PDB entry 6M22 | electron microscopy, 2.70 A resolution | chains A and B

== Chain A (and B) ==
Molecule: Solute carrier family 12 member 6
Organism: Homo sapiens
Notes: chain B of this document is another copy of the same molecule, construct and numbering; everything in this record applies to it too
Reference sequence: Q9UHW9 (S12A6_HUMAN), isoform Q9UHW9-2; residue numbers follow UniProt; this construct covers 1-1099
Sequence (1112 residues; each row starts with the number of its first residue; numbers below 1 keep their minus sign (Met-12 is residue -12)):
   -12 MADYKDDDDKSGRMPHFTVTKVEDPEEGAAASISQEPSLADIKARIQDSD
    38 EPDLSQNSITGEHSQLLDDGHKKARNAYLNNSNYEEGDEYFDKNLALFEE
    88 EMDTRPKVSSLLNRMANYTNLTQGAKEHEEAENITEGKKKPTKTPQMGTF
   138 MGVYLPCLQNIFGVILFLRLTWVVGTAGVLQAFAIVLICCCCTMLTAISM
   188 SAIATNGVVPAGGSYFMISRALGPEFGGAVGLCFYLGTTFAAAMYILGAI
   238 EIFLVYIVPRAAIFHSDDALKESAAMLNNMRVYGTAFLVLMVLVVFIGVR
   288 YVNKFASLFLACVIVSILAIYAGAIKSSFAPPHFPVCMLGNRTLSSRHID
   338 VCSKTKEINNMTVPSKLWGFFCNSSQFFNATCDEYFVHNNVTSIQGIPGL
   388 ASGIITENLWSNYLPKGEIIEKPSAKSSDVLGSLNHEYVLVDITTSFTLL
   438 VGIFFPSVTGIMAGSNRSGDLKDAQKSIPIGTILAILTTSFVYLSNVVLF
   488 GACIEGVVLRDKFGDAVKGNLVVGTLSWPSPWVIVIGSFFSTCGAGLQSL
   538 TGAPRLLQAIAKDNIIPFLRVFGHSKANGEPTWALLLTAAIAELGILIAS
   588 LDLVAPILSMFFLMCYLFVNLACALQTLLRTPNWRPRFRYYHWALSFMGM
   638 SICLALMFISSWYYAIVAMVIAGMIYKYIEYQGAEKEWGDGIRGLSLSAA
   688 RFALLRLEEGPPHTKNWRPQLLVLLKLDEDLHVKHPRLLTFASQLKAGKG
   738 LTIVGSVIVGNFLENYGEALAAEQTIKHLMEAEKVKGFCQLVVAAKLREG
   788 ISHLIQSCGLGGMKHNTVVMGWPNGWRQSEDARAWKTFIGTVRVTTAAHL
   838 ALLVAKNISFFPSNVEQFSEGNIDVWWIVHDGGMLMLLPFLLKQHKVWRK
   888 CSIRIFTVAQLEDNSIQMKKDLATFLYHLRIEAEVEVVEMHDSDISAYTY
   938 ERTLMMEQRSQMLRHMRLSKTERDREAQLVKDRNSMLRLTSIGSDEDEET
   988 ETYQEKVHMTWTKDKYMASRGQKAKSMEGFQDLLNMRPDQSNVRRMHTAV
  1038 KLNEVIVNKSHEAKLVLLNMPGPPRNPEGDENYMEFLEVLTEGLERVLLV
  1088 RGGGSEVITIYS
Not modelled in the structure: -12 to 104, 118-132, 933-1027
Differences from the reference sequence: initiating methionine (-12); expression tag (-11 to 0)
Disulfides: Cys324-Cys339
Covalently attached groups: N-acetylglucosamine (NAG) linked to Asn347, Asn360, Asn366, Asn377
Metal / ion sites: K+: Asn147, Ile148, Pro443, Ser444, Thr446
Residues lining bound ligands:
  - EZC (2-[[(2R)-2-butyl-6,7-bis(chloranyl)-2-cyclopentyl-1-oxidanylidene-3H-inden-5-yl]oxy]ethanoic acid), molecule 1: Leu615, Leu616, Arg617, Arg693
  - EZC, molecule 2: Lys664, Ile679, Leu682, Ser683
UniProt features mapped onto this chain:
  - modified residue: Ser981 (Phosphoserine)
Reported in the primary citation:
  - binding site for EZC: Arg617, Lys664
  - conformationally variable residues (side-chain flip): Arg617
  - specificity-determining residues: Phe441 (proposed by the authors, not directly observed)

== Interface between chain A and chain B ==
Residue-residue contacts - 104 pairs, chain A then chain B:
  Arg557(A) with Arg917(B)
  Pro619(A) with Lys773(B)
  Asn620(A) with Lys773(B)
  Phe645(A) with Trp649(B)
  Trp649(A) with Phe645(B); Trp649(B)
  Lys673(A) with Arg705(B); Ser1099(B)
  Glu674(A) with Arg705(B); Gln707(B); Lys736(B); Gly737(B), hydrogen bond (side chain-backbone)
  Trp675(A) with Gln707(B); Gly737(B); Leu738(B)
  Gly676(A) with Asn703(B); Arg705(B)
  Asp677(A) with Thr701(B)
  Arg680(A) with Leu694(B), hydrogen bond (side chain-backbone); Pro698(B); Pro699(B); Gly799(B)
  Ser683(A) with Ala690(B); Arg693(B), hydrogen bond; Leu694(B)
  Leu684(A) with Leu694(B), hydrophobic; Met800(B), hydrophobic
  Ala687(A) with Ala690(B)
  Arg688(A) with Gly735(B); Lys736(B); Gly737(B), hydrogen bond (side chain-backbone); Met800(B)
  Ala690(A) with Ser683(B); Ala687(B)
  Leu691(A) with Phe775(B), hydrophobic
  Leu692(A) with Lys773(B)
  Arg693(A) with Ser683(B), hydrogen bond
  Leu694(A) with Arg680(B), hydrogen bond (backbone-side chain); Ser683(B); Leu684(B), hydrophobic
  Glu695(A) with Phe775(B)
  Pro698(A) with Arg680(B)
  Pro699(A) with Arg680(B)
  Thr701(A) with Asp677(B)
  Asn703(A) with Gly676(B)
  Arg705(A) with Lys673(B); Glu674(B); Gly676(B)
  Gln707(A) with Glu674(B); Trp675(B)
  Gly735(A) with Arg688(B)
  Lys736(A) with Glu674(B); Arg688(B)
  Gly737(A) with Glu674(B), hydrogen bond (backbone-side chain); Trp675(B); Arg688(B), hydrogen bond (backbone-side chain)
  Leu738(A) with Trp675(B)
  Phe749(A) with Gln793(B); Val831(B)
  Leu750(A) with Arg830(B); Val831(B); Ala834(B), hydrophobic
  Tyr753(A) with Ala834(B)
  Lys773(A) with Pro619(B); Asn620(B); Leu692(B)
  Phe775(A) with Leu691(B), hydrophobic; Glu695(B); Leu797(B)
  Gln777(A) with Gln793(B); Ser794(B); Gly796(B)
  Val779(A) with His790(B); Gln793(B)
  Val780(A) with His790(B); Gln793(B)
  Ala781(A) with His790(B)
  Ala782(A) with Glu786(B)
  Glu786(A) with Ala782(B)
  His790(A) with Val779(B); Val780(B); Ala781(B); His790(B), hydrogen bond
  Gln793(A) with Phe749(B); Gln777(B); Val779(B); Val780(B)
  Ser794(A) with Gln777(B)
  Gly796(A) with Gln777(B); Leu797(B)
  Leu797(A) with Phe775(B); Gly796(B); Met800(B)
  Gly799(A) with Arg680(B)
  Met800(A) with Leu684(B), hydrophobic; Arg688(B); Leu797(B)
  Arg830(A) with Leu750(B)
  Val831(A) with Phe749(B); Leu750(B)
  Ala834(A) with Leu750(B), hydrophobic; Tyr753(B)
  Arg917(A) with Arg557(B)
  Ser1099(A) with Lys673(B)
Interface residues without a listed pair, chain A (60 interface residues in all): Glu672, Ala686, Ile740, Gly774, Ala835, Ile1097
Interface residues without a listed pair, chain B (60 interface residues in all): Glu672, Ala686, Ile740, Gly774, Ala835, Ile1097

== In short ==
Chain A and chain B each contribute 60 residues to their interface; the contacts include 9 hydrogen bonds.
Polar pairs include Glu674(A)-Gly737(B), Arg680(A)-Leu694(B) and Ser683(A)-Arg693(B). Ligands of chain A:
compound EZC. N-acetylglucosamine is covalently linked to Asn347(A), Asn360(A), Asn366(A) and Asn377(A). From
the paper: a binding site for EZC at Arg617(A) and Lys664(A); the specificity determinant Phe441(A).
Chain A and chain B are both Solute carrier family 12 member 6 (Homo sapiens); the structure, KCC3 bound with
DIOA, was determined by electron microscopy (same publication as 6M1Y and 6M23).
